PDB entry 8TO2 | electron microscopy, 2.00 A resolution | chains A and K of the 29 polymer chains in the assembly

# Chain A
Name: Phycobiliprotein ApcE
From: Synechocystis sp. PCC 6803
UniProt: Q55544 (APCE_SYNY3); numbering as in UniProt (aligned over 1-896)
Sequence (896 residues; row label = number of the first residue in the row):
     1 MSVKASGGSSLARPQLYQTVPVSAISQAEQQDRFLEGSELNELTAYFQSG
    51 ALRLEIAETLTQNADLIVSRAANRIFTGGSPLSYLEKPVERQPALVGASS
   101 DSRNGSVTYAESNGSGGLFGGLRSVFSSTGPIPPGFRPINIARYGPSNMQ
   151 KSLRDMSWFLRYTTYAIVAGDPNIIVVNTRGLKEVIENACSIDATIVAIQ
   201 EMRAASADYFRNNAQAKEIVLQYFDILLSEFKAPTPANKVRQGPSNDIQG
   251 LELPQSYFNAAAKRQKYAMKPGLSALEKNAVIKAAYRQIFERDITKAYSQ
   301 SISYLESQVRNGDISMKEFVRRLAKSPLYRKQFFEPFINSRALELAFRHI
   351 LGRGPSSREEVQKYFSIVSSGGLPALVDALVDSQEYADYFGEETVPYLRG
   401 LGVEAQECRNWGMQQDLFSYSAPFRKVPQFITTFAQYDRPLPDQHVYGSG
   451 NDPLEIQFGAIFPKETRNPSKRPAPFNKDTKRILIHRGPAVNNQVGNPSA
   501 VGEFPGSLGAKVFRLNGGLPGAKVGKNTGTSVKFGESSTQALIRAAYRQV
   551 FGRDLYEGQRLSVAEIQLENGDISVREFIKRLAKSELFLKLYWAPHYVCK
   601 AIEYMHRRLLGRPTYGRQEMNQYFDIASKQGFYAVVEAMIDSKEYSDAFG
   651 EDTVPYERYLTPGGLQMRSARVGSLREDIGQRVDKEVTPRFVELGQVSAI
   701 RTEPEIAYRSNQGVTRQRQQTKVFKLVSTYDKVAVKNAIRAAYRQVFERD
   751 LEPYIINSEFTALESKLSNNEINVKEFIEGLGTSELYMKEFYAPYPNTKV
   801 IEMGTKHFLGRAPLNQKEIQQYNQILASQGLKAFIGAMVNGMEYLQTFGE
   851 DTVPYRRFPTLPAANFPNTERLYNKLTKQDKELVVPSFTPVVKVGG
Not modelled in the structure: 1, 87-130, 523-528, 693-896
Covalently attached groups: phycocyanobilin (CYC) linked to C190
Small-molecule neighbours:
  - phycocyanobilin (CYC), molecule 1: P14, Q249, L251, L253, Y257, L401, A405, Q406, E407, C408, W411
  - phycocyanobilin (CYC), molecule 2: I75, I139, Y144, N148, K151, S152, R154, D155, M156, W158, F159, Y162, N178, T179, L182, V185, I186, A189, S191, A194, T195
  - phycocyanobilin (CYC), molecule 3: R292, Y298, Y420, F424
  - phycocyanobilin (CYC), molecule 4: Y304, S307, Q308, R310, N311, D313
  - phycocyanobilin (CYC), molecule 5: I338, N339, S340, R358, V361, Q362, F365, I431, R439
  - phycocyanobilin (CYC), molecule 6: Y447, Y597, V598, C599, R617, N621, F624
  - phycocyanobilin (CYC), molecule 7: I456, Q457, F458, G459, R553
  - phycocyanobilin (CYC), molecule 8: I483, L484, I485, H486, A490, N493, V495
  - phycocyanobilin (CYC), molecule 9: K533, V563, I566, N570
UniProt features mapped onto this chain:
  - binding site ((2R,3E)-phycocyanobilin): C190

# Chain K
Name: Allophycocyanin beta chain
From: Synechocystis sp. PCC 6803
UniProt: Q01952 (APCB_SYNY3); numbering as in UniProt (aligned over 1-161)
Sequence (161 residues; each row starts with the number of its first residue):
     1 MQDAITAVINSADVQGKYLDGAAMDKLKSYFASGELRVRAASVISANAAT
    51 IVKEAVAKSLLYSDVTRPGGNMYTTRRYAACIRDLDYYLRYATYAMLAGD
   101 ASILDERVLNGLKETYNSLGVPISSTVQAIQAIKEVTASLVGADAGKEMG
   151 VYLDYICSGLS
Covalently attached groups: phycocyanobilin (CYC) linked to C81
Small-molecule neighbours:
  - phycocyanobilin (CYC), molecule 1: L60, V65, N71, M72, R77, A80, R83, D84, L85, Y87, Y88, R107, V108, L112, T115, Y116, L119, V121, P122, S125, T126
  - phycocyanobilin (CYC), molecule 2: L61, Y62, T66, Y73, T74, T75, Y78
UniProt features mapped onto this chain:
  - binding site ((2R,3E)-phycocyanobilin): C81
  - modified residue: N71 (N4-methylasparagine)

# Interface between chain A and chain K
Contacting residue pairs - 57 pairs, chain A then chain K:
  S6(A) with N117(K)
  S9(A) with K113(K); N117(K), hydrogen bond (backbone-side chain); I123(K)
  S10(A) with K113(K), hydrogen bond; S161(K)
  L11(A) with S124(K); S161(K), hydrogen bond (backbone-backbone)
  V446(A) with S118(K)
  Y447(A) with E114(K); T115(K), hydrogen bond (backbone-backbone); S118(K); L119(K), hydrophobic
  G448(A) with E114(K); S118(K)
  S449(A) with E114(K), hydrogen bond (backbone-side chain)
  G450(A) with E114(K), hydrogen bond (backbone-side chain)
  K464(A) with D105(K), salt bridge; N110(K)
  E465(A) with L109(K); N110(K), hydrogen bond (backbone-side chain); G111(K), hydrogen bond (side chain-backbone); L112(K); K113(K); E114(K), hydrogen bond (side chain-backbone)
  K471(A) with K113(K); E114(K)
  R472(A) with E114(K), hydrogen bond (backbone-side chain)
  P473(A) with E114(K); N117(K); S118(K)
  A474(A) with S118(K)
  P475(A) with S118(K)
  K478(A) with R76(K)
  W593(A) with R107(K)
  A594(A) with R107(K), hydrogen bond (backbone-side chain)
  H596(A) with E106(K); R107(K), hydrogen bond (backbone-side chain)
  Y597(A) with E106(K), hydrogen bond (backbone-backbone); R107(K); V108(K); N110(K); G111(K); L112(K); T115(K), hydrogen bond
  V598(A) with R107(K)
  K600(A) with N110(K), hydrogen bond (side chain-backbone); G111(K)
  R617(A) with L119(K)
  N621(A) with R83(K), hydrogen bond
  F624(A) with R83(K); Y87(K), hydrogen bond (backbone-side chain)
  D625(A) with R83(K), salt bridge
  A627(A) with Y87(K)
  S628(A) with R83(K); Y87(K), hydrogen bond (backbone-side chain); R90(K)
Also at the interface, not in a pair above, chain A (34 interface residues in all): G8, R13, P463, F476, P595
Also at the interface, not in a pair above, chain K (24 interface residues in all): D84, Y91, V127

# Overview
34 residues of chain A and 24 residues of chain K are in contact; the contacts include 18 hydrogen bonds and 2
salt bridges. Polar pairs include K464(A)-D105(K), D625(A)-R83(K) and S9(A)-N117(K). Chain A binds 8 copies of
phycocyanobilin. Chain K binds phycocyanobilin.
Here chain A is Phycobiliprotein ApcE and chain K is Allophycocyanin beta chain, both from Synechocystis sp.
PCC 6803. Entry 8TO2 (Bottom cylinder of high-resolution phycobilisome quenched by OCP (local refinement)) was
determined by electron microscopy, deposited together with 8TPJ.
